Entry 4NNY (X-ray diffraction, 1.90 A resolution); this record covers chains A and C of the 3 polymer chains in the assembly.

[Chain A]
Molecule: HLA class I histocompatibility antigen, A-2 alpha chain
From: Homo sapiens
Notes: fragment: extracellular domain
UniProt: P01892 (1A02_HUMAN); residues 1-274 here correspond to UniProt positions 25-298 (UniProt number = residue number + 24)
Chain sequence (274 residues; each row starts with the number of its first residue):
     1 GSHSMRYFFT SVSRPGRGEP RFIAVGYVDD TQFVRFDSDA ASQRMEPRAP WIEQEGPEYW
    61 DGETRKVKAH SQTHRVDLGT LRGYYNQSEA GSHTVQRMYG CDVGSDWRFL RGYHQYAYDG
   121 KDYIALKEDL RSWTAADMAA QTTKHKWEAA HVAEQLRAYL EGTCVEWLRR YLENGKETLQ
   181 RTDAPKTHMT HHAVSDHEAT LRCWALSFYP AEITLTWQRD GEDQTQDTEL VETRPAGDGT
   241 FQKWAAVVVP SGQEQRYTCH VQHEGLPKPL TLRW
Disulfides: Cys101-Cys164, Cys203-Cys259
Bound ions: Cd2+ site 1 near Asp30 (its only coordinating residue here); Cd2+ site 2: His151, Glu154

[Chain C]
Molecule: Serine/threonine-protein kinase D2
Notes: fragment: peptide
UniProt: Q9BZL6 (KPCD2_HUMAN); residues 1-9 here correspond to UniProt positions 526-534 (UniProt number = residue number + 525)
Chain sequence (9 residues; row label = number of the first residue in the row):
     1 RQASLSISV
What the authors report for this chain:
  - conformationally variable residues: Ser4

[Chain A / chain C interface]
Contacting residue pairs (38):
  Met5(A) with Arg1(C)
  Tyr7(A) with Arg1(C), hydrogen bond (side chain-backbone); Gln2(C)
  Met45(A) with Gln2(C)
  Glu63(A) with Arg1(C); Gln2(C), hydrogen bond
  Lys66(A) with Gln2(C)
  Val67(A) with Gln2(C)
  His70(A) with Leu5(C)
  Thr73(A) with Leu5(C), hydrogen bond (side chain-backbone); Ser6(C); Ile7(C); Ser8(C), hydrogen bond (backbone-side chain)
  Val76(A) with Ser8(C)
  Asp77(A) with Ser8(C), hydrogen bond; Val9(C), hydrogen bond (side chain-backbone)
  Thr80(A) with Val9(C)
  Leu81(A) with Val9(C), hydrophobic
  Tyr84(A) with Val9(C), hydrogen bond (side chain-backbone)
  Arg97(A) with Leu5(C)
  Tyr99(A) with Gln2(C); Ala3(C), hydrogen bond (side chain-backbone); Leu5(C), hydrophobic
  His114(A) with Leu5(C)
  Tyr116(A) with Val9(C)
  Thr143(A) with Val9(C), hydrogen bond (side chain-backbone)
  Lys146(A) with Ile7(C); Ser8(C), hydrogen bond (side chain-backbone); Val9(C)
  Trp147(A) with Ile7(C); Ser8(C), hydrogen bond (side chain-backbone)
  Val152(A) with Ile7(C), hydrophobic
  Tyr159(A) with Arg1(C), hydrogen bond (side chain-backbone); Gln2(C); Ala3(C)
  Thr163(A) with Arg1(C)
  Trp167(A) with Arg1(C)
  Tyr171(A) with Arg1(C), hydrogen bond (side chain-backbone)
Interface residues without a listed pair, chain A (29 interface residues in all): Phe9, Tyr59, Tyr123, Ala150

[Overview]
The interface between chain A and chain C involves 29 residues on one side and 8 on the other, with 13
hydrogen bonds. Among the polar pairs are Tyr7(A)-Arg1(C), Glu63(A)-Gln2(C) and Thr73(A)-Leu5(C). His151(A)
and Glu154(A) coordinate Cd2+ site 2. From the paper: conformational variability at Ser4(C).
Chain A is HLA class I histocompatibility antigen, A-2 alpha chain (Homo sapiens) and chain C is
Serine/threonine-protein kinase D2; the structure, Crystal structure of non-phosphorylated form of PKD2
phosphopeptide bound to HLA-A2, was determined by X-ray diffraction, deposited together with 4NO3, 4NO5, 4NNX,
4NO0 and 4NO2.
